Entry 9IF4 (electron microscopy, 3.09 A resolution); this record covers chains C and X of the 28 polymer chains in the assembly.

# Chain C
Molecule: ATP-dependent Clp protease ATP-binding subunit ClpC1
Organism: Mycobacterium tuberculosis
UniProtKB: P9WPC9 (CLPC1_MYCTU); residue numbers follow UniProt; this construct covers 168-825
Chain sequence (658 residues; row label = number of the first residue in the row):
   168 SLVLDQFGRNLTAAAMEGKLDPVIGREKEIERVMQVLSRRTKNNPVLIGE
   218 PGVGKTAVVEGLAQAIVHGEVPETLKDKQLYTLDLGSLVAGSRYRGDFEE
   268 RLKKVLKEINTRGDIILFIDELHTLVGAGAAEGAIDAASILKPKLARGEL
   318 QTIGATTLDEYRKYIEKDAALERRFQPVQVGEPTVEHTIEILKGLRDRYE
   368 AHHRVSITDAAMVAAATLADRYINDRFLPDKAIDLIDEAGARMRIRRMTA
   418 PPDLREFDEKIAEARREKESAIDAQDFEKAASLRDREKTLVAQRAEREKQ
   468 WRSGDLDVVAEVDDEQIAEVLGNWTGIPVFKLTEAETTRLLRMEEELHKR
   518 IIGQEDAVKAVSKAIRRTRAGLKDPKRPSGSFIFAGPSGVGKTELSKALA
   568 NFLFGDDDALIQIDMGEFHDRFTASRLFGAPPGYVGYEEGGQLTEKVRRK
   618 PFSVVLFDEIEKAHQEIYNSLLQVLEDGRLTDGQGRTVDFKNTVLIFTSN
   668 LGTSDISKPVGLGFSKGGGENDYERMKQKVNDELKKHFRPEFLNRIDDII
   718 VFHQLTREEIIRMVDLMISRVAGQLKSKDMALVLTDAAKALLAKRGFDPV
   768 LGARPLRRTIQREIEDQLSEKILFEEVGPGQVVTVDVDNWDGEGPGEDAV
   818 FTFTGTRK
Not modelled in the structure: 299-300, 415-476, 671-677, 684-687, 810-811
Residues lining bound ligands:
  - ATP (adenosine-5'-triphosphate), molecule 1: D188, P189, V190, I191, R193, P218, G219, V220, G221, K222, T223, A224, T324, I358, L362, P396, D397, I400
  - ATP, molecule 2: A337, R340, R341
  - ATP, molecule 3: R517, I518, I519, Q521, P554, S555, G556, V557, G558, K559, T560, E561, E626, N667, L722, M730, L733, M734, A770, R771, R774

# Chain X
Molecule: Unknown peptide
Organism: Mycobacterium tuberculosis
Chain sequence (26 residues; each row starts with the number of its first residue; X marks 26 residues of unknown identity (built as UNK)):
   903 XXXXXXXXXXXXXXXXXXXXXXXXXX

# How chain C and chain X interact
Interface residues of chain C (facing chain X), 7 residues: R260, Y261, R262, F589, G600, Y601, V602

# Overview
Chain C and chain X make no direct contact in this assembly. Chain C binds 3 copies of ATP.
Chain C is ATP-dependent Clp protease ATP-binding subunit ClpC1 and chain X is Unknown peptide, both from
Mycobacterium tuberculosis; the structure, Structure of the Mycobacterium Tuberculosis ClpC1P1P2 complex bound
to the activator Bz-Leu-Leu, was determined by electron microscopy.
